1JQO - chains A and B; structure by X-ray diffraction, 3.00 A resolution.

Chain A (and B):
Name: phosphoenolpyruvate carboxylase
From: Zea mays
Notes: EC 4.1.1.31; chain B of this document is another copy of the same molecule, construct and numbering; everything in this record applies to it too
Reference sequence: P04711 (CAPP1_MAIZE); residue numbers follow UniProt; this construct covers 1-970
Chain sequence (970 residues; numbered 1 to 970; the number before each row is that of its first residue):
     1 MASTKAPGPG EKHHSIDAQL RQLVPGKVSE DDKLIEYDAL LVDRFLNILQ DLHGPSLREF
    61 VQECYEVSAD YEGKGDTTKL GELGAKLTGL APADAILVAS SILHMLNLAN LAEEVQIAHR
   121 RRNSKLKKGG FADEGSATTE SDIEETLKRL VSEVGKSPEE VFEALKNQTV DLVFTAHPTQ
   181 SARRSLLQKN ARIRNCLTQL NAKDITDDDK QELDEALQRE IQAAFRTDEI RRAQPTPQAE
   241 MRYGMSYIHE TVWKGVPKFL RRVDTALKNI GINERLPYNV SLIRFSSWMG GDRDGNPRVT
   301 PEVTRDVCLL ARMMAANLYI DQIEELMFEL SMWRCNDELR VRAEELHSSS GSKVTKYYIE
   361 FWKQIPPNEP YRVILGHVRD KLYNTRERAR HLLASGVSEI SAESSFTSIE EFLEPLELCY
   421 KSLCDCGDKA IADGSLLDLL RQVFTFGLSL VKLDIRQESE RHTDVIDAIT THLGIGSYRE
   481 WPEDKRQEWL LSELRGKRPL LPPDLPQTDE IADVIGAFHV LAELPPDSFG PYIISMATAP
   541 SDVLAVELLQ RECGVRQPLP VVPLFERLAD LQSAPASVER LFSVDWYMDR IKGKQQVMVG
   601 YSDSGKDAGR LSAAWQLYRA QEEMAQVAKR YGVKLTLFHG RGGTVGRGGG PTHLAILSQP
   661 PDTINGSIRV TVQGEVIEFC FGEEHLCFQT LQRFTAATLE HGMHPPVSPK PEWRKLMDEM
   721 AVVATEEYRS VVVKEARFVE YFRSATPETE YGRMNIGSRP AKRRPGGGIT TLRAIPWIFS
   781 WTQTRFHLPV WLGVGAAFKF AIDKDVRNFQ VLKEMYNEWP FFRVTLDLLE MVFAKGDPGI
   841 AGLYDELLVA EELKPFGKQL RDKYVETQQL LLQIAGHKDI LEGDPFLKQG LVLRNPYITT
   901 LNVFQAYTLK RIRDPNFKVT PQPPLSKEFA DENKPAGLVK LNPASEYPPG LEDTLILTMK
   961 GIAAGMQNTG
Not modelled in the structure: 1-34, 124-140, 761-768, 929-935

Interface between chain A and chain B:
Contacting residue pairs - 112 pairs, chain A then chain B:
  Arg122(A) - Asp209(B)  salt bridge
  Glu144(A) - Asp208(B)
  Arg183(A) - Glu369(B)  salt bridge
  Arg184(A) - Phe328(B)
  Arg184(A) - Glu360(B)  salt bridge
  Ser185(A) - Arg372(B)
  Gln188(A) - Phe328(B)  hydrogen bond (side chain-backbone)
  Gln188(A) - Glu329(B)
  Lys189(A) - Phe328(B)
  Lys189(A) - Glu329(B)  hydrogen bond (side chain-backbone)
  Lys189(A) - Ser331(B)  hydrogen bond
  Arg192(A) - Glu329(B)  salt bridge
  Arg192(A) - Ser435(B)
  Asp204(A) - Arg122(B)
  Asp208(A) - Glu144(B)
  Asp208(A) - Arg262(B)
  Asp208(A) - Thr265(B)
  Asp208(A) - Asn269(B)  hydrogen bond
  Asp209(A) - Arg262(B)  salt bridge
  Glu212(A) - Arg262(B)  salt bridge
  Glu212(A) - Thr265(B)  hydrogen bond
  Glu215(A) - Lys268(B)  salt bridge
  Glu215(A) - Arg275(B)  salt bridge
  Arg219(A) - Arg261(B)
  Arg219(A) - Ala430(B)  hydrogen bond (side chain-backbone)
  Arg219(A) - Asp433(B)
  Arg219(A) - Gly434(B)
  Glu220(A) - Glu329(B)
  Gln222(A) - Asp428(B)  hydrogen bond
  Gln222(A) - Ala430(B)
  Gln222(A) - Ile431(B)
  Ala223(A) - Met332(B)
  Ala223(A) - Ile431(B)  hydrophobic
  Arg226(A) - Met332(B)
  Arg226(A) - Trp333(B)  hydrogen bond (backbone-side chain)
  Arg226(A) - Arg334(B)
  Arg226(A) - Cys426(B)
  Arg226(A) - Asp428(B)  salt bridge
  Thr227(A) - Ser331(B)  hydrogen bond
  Thr227(A) - Met332(B)
  Asp228(A) - Trp333(B)
  Thr236(A) - Trp362(B)
  Thr236(A) - Lys363(B)
  Gln238(A) - Trp362(B)
  Arg242(A) - Lys356(B)  hydrogen bond (side chain-backbone)
  Arg242(A) - Tyr358(B)  hydrogen bond (side chain-backbone)
  Arg242(A) - Ile359(B)  hydrogen bond (side chain-backbone)
  Arg242(A) - Trp362(B)
  Arg261(A) - Glu212(B)
  Arg261(A) - Glu215(B)  salt bridge
  Arg261(A) - Arg219(B)
  Arg262(A) - Asp208(B)  salt bridge
  Arg262(A) - Asp209(B)  salt bridge
  Arg262(A) - Glu212(B)  salt bridge
  Thr265(A) - Asp208(B)
  Thr265(A) - Gln211(B)
  Thr265(A) - Glu212(B)  hydrogen bond
  Asn269(A) - Asp208(B)
  Arg275(A) - Glu215(B)  salt bridge
  Arg275(A) - Arg219(B)
  Asp306(A) - Lys356(B)  salt bridge
  Met313(A) - Tyr357(B)  hydrophobic
  Met314(A) - Ile359(B)  hydrophobic
  Glu325(A) - Arg192(B)  salt bridge
  Phe328(A) - Arg184(B)
  Phe328(A) - Gln188(B)  hydrogen bond (backbone-side chain)
  Phe328(A) - Lys189(B)  hydrogen bond (backbone-side chain)
  Glu329(A) - Gln188(B)
  Glu329(A) - Lys189(B)  hydrogen bond (backbone-side chain)
  Glu329(A) - Arg192(B)  salt bridge
  Ser331(A) - Lys189(B)  hydrogen bond
  Ser331(A) - Thr227(B)  hydrogen bond
  Met332(A) - Ala223(B)
  Met332(A) - Arg226(B)
  Met332(A) - Thr227(B)
  Trp333(A) - Arg226(B)
  Trp333(A) - Asp228(B)
  Trp333(A) - Leu938(B)  hydrophobic
  Trp333(A) - Leu941(B)  hydrophobic
  Arg334(A) - Arg226(B)
  Arg334(A) - Glu928(B)
  Lys356(A) - Arg242(B)  hydrogen bond (backbone-side chain)
  Lys356(A) - Asp306(B)  salt bridge
  Lys356(A) - Leu310(B)
  Lys356(A) - Leu393(B)
  Tyr357(A) - Met313(B)  hydrophobic
  Tyr357(A) - Arg390(B)
  Tyr358(A) - Arg242(B)  hydrogen bond (backbone-side chain)
  Ile359(A) - Arg242(B)  hydrogen bond (backbone-side chain)
  Glu360(A) - Arg184(B)  salt bridge
  Trp362(A) - Thr236(B)
  Trp362(A) - Gln238(B)
  Trp362(A) - Arg242(B)
  Lys363(A) - Thr236(B)  hydrogen bond
  Lys363(A) - Ala239(B)
  Glu369(A) - Arg183(B)  salt bridge
  Arg372(A) - Ser185(B)  hydrogen bond
  Glu387(A) - Arg390(B)  salt bridge
  Arg390(A) - Tyr357(B)
  Leu393(A) - Lys356(B)
  Ala394(A) - Tyr357(B)  hydrophobic
  Asp428(A) - Gln222(B)
  Asp428(A) - Arg226(B)  salt bridge
  Ala430(A) - Arg219(B)  hydrogen bond (backbone-side chain)
  Ile431(A) - Arg219(B)
  Ile431(A) - Gln222(B)
  Ile431(A) - Ala223(B)  hydrophobic
  Asp433(A) - Arg219(B)  hydrogen bond (backbone-side chain)
  Gly434(A) - Arg219(B)
  Gly937(A) - Trp333(B)
  Leu938(A) - Trp333(B)  hydrophobic
  Leu941(A) - Trp333(B)
Other interface residues (no listed pair), chain A (68 interface residues in all): Leu52, Gln211, Ala239, His249, Lys268, Leu310, Asn368, Cys426, Ser435
Other interface residues (no listed pair), chain B (67 interface residues in all): Thr206, Glu220, Arg232, Met314, Glu325, Ala394, Gly427, Gly937

Overview:
The interface between chain A and chain B involves 68 residues on one side and 67 on the other, with 25
hydrogen bonds and 22 salt bridges. Polar pairs include Arg122(A)-Asp209(B), Arg183(A)-Glu369(B) and
Arg184(A)-Glu360(B).
Chain A and chain B are both phosphoenolpyruvate carboxylase (Zea mays); the structure, Crystal structure of
C4-form phosphoenolpyruvate carboxylase from maize, was determined by X-ray diffraction together with 1JQN
from the same study.
